1Y8W - chains A and C of the 4 polymer chains in the assembly; structure by X-ray diffraction, 2.90 A resolution.

# Chain A (and C)
Name: Hemoglobin alpha chain
Organism: Homo sapiens
Notes: chain C of this document is another copy of the same molecule, construct and numbering; everything in this record applies to it too
UniProtKB: P69905 (HBA_HUMAN); residue numbers follow UniProt; this construct covers 1-141
Chain sequence (141 residues; numbered 1 to 141; the number before each row is that of its first residue):
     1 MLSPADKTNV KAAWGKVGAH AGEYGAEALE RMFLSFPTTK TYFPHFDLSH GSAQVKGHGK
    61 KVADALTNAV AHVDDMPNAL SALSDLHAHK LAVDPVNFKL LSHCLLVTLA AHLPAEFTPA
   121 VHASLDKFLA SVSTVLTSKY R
Construct notes: engineered mutation Met-1 (Val in P69905), Ala-92 (Arg in P69905)
Curated features (UniProtKB/Swiss-Prot):
  - site: Lys-61 (Not glycated)
  - natural variant: Asp-6 (A6D: In J-Toronto; this construct carries the variant), Ala-13 (A13D: In J-Paris 1/J-Aljezur), Glu-27 (A27E: In Shenyang; this construct carries the variant), Lys-61 (K61N: In Zambia; deletion: In Clinic), Asp-64 (A64D: In Pontoise; this construct carries the variant), Asp-75 (D75A: In Lille; D75G: In Chapel Hill; D75N: In G-Pest), Ala-111 (A111D: In Petah Tikva)
Metal / ion sites: heme Fe: His-87 (together with oxygen molecule)
Small-molecule neighbours: heme / oxygen molecule: Leu-29, Met-32, Thr-39, Tyr-42, Phe-43, His-45, Phe-46, His-58, Lys-61, Val-62, Ala-65, Leu-66, Leu-83, Leu-86, His-87, Leu-91, Val-93, Asn-97, Phe-98, Leu-101, Val-132, Leu-136

# How chain A and chain C interact
Contacting residue pairs (4):
  Asp-126(A) / Arg-141(C)  salt bridge
  Arg-141(A) / Met-1(C)  hydrogen bond (backbone-backbone)
  Arg-141(A) / Asp-126(C)  salt bridge
  Arg-141(A) / Lys-127(C)
Other interface residues (no listed pair), chain A (5 interface residues in all): Lys-127, Ala-130, Tyr-140

# In short
5 residues of chain A and 4 residues of chain C are in contact, with 1 hydrogen bond and 2 salt bridges. Polar
contacts include Asp-126(A)/Arg-141(C) and Arg-141(A)/Met-1(C). Chain A binds heme / oxygen molecule.
Chain A and chain C are both Hemoglobin alpha chain (Homo sapiens); the structure, T-To-T(High) quaternary
transitions in human hemoglobin: alphaR92A oxy (2mM IHP, 20% PEG) (10 test sets), was determined by X-ray
diffraction (same publication as 1XXT, 1XY0, 1XZ5, 1XZ7, 1XZU, 1XZV and 45 further entries).
